Entry 6FL3 (X-ray diffraction, 2.36 A resolution); this record covers chain A.

# Chain A
Protein: Inositol-pentakisphosphate 2-kinase
Organism: Arabidopsis thaliana
Notes: EC 2.7.1.158
UniProt: A0A178UAB5 (A0A178UAB5_ARATH); numbering as in UniProt (aligned over 1-451)
Amino-acid sequence (470 residues; numbered -18 to 451; the number before each row is that of its first residue; numbers below 1 keep their minus sign (Met-18 is residue -18)):
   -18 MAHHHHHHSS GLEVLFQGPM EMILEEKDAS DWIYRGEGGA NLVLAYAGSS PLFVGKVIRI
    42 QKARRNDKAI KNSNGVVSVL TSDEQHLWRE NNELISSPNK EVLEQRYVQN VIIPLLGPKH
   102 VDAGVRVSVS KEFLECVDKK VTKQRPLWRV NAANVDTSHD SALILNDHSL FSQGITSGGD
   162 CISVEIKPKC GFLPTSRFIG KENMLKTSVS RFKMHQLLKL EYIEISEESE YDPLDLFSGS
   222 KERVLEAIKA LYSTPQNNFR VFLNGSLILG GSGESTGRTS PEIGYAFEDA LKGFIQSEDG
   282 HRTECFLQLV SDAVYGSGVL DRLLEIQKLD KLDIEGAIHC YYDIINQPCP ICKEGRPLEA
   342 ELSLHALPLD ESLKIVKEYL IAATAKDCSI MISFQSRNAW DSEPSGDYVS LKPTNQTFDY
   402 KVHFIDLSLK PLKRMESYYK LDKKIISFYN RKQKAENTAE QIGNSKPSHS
Disordered / not traced: -18 to -7, 47-48, 155-157, 335-339, 379-387, 438-451
Differences from the reference sequence: initiating methionine (-18); expression tag (-17 to 0); conflict Met185 (Ile in A0A178UAB5)
Metal / ion sites: Zn2+: His320, Cys330, Cys333, His346; Mg2+ site 1: Asp407 (together with ADP)
Residues lining bound ligands:
  - myo-inositol-(1,3,4,5,6)-pentakisphosphate (5MY): Gly20, Ala21, Arg130, Lys168, Lys170, Arg192, His196, Lys200, Asn238, Ala364, Asp368, Lys411, Arg415, Tyr419, Leu422
  - ADP (adenosine-5'-diphosphate): Arg16, Gly17, Glu18, Gly19, Gly20, Ala21, Asn22, Val24, Val38, Arg40, Leu146, Asn147, Asp148, His149, Ser150, Glu166, Arg241, Phe243, Met372, Ile406, Asp407, Ser409
  - B3P (2-[3-(2-hydroxy-1,1-dihydroxymethyl-ethylamino)-propylamino]-2-hydroxymethyl-propane-1,3-diol): Gly20, Arg45, Trp129, Arg130, His196, Leu199, Tyr203, Glu205, Leu422, Lys425
Reported in the primary citation:
  - binding site for myo-inositol-(1,3,4,5,6)-pentakisphosphate: Lys170

# Overview
Chain A binds myo-inositol-(1,3,4,5,6)-pentakisphosphate, ADP and compound B3P. His320, Cys330, Cys333 and
His346 form the Zn2+ site. From the paper: a binding site for myo-inositol-(1,3,4,5,6)-pentakisphosphate at
Lys170.
Chain A is Inositol-pentakisphosphate 2-kinase (Arabidopsis thaliana); the structure, Inositol
1,3,4,5,6-pentakisphosphate 2-kinase from A. thaliana in complex with myo-IP5 and ADP, was determined by X-ray
diffraction, deposited together with 6FJK, 6GFG and 6GFH.
